Entry 3EB5 (X-ray diffraction, 2.00 A resolution); this record covers chain A.

# Chain A
Protein: Baculoviral IAP repeat-containing protein 3
Organism: Homo sapiens
Notes: fragment: RING domain to 604)
Reference sequence: Q13489 (BIRC3_HUMAN); residues 536-604 here = UniProt positions 536-604
Chain sequence (74 residues; each row starts with the number of its first residue):
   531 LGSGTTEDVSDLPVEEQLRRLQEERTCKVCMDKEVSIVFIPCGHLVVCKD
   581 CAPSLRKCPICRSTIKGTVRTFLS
Not modelled in the structure: 531-539
Sequence notes: expression tag (531-535)
Swiss-Prot annotation at these positions:
  - zinc finger: Cys557 to Arg592 (RING-type)
Ion coordination: Zn2+ site 1: Cys557, Cys560, Cys578, Cys581; Zn2+ site 2: Cys572, His574, Cys588, Cys591; Na+ near Ser593 (its only coordinating residue here)

# Overview
Cys557, Cys560, Cys578 and Cys581 form the Zn2+ site 1. Cys572, His574, Cys588 and Cys591 coordinate Zn2+ site
2.
Chain A is Baculoviral IAP repeat-containing protein 3 (Homo sapiens); the structure, Structure of the cIAP2
RING domain, was determined by X-ray diffraction (same publication as 3EB6).
